8IA7 - chains B and E of the 6 polymer chains in the assembly; structure by electron microscopy, 3.10 A resolution.

[Chain B]
Name: Guanine nucleotide-binding protein G(I)/G(S)/G(T) subunit beta-1
Source organism: Homo sapiens
UniProtKB: P62873 (GBB1_HUMAN); residue numbers follow UniProt; this construct covers 2-340
Chain sequence (345 residues; numbered -4 to 340; the number before each row is that of its first residue; numbers below 1 keep their minus sign (Met-4 is residue -4)):
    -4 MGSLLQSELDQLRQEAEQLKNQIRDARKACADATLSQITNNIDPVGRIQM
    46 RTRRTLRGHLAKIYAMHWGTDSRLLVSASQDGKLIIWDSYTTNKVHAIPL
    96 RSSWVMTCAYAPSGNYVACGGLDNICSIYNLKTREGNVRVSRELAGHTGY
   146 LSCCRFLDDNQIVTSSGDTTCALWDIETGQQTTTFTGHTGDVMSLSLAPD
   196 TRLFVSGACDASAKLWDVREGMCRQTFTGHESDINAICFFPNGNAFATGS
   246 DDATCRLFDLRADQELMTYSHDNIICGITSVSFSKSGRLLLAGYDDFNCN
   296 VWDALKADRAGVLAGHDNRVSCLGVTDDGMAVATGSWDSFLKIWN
Unresolved in the structure: -4 to 2
Sequence notes: initiating methionine (-4); expression tag (-3 to 1)
Curated features (UniProtKB/Swiss-Prot):
  - modified residue: Ser2 (N-acetylserine), His266 (Phosphohistidine)
  - natural variant: Leu30 (L30F: In MRD42; uncertain significance), Arg52 (R52G: In MRD42), Gly64 (G64V: In MRD42), Asp76 (D76E: In MRD42; D76G: In MRD42), Gly77 (G77S: In MRD42), Lys78 (K78R: In MRD42), Ile80 (I80N: In MRD42; I80T: In MRD42), His91 (H91R: In MRD42; uncertain significance), Ala92 (A92T: In MRD42), Pro94 (P94S: In MRD42), Leu95 (L95P: In MRD42), Arg96 (R96L: In MRD42), 5 further natural variant entries in UniProt

[Chain E]
Name: scfv16
Source organism: Mus musculus
Notes: antibody fragment or engineered binder
Chain sequence (269 residues; row label = number of the first residue in the row; note: 3 numbers in that range are skipped by the numbering (no residue carries them; nothing is unmodelled there); a row labelled like 120A-120O holds insertion residues (120A, then the next letters in order)):
     1 DVQLVESGGGLVQPGGSRKLSCSASGFAFSSFGMHWVRQAPEKGLEWVAY
    51 ISSGSGTIYYADTVKGRFTISRDDPKNTLFLQMTSLRSEDTAMYYCVRSI
   101 YYYGSSPFDFWGQGTTLTVS
120A-120O SGGGGSGGGGSGGGG
   124 SDIVMTQATSSVPVTPGESVSISCRSSKSLLHSNGNTYLYWFLQRPGQSP
   174 QLLIYRMSNLASGVPDRFSGSGSGTAFTLTISRLEAEDVGVYYCMQHLEY
   224 PLTFGAGTKLELKGSLEVLFQGPAAAHHHHHHHH
Unresolved in the structure: 1, 120A-120O, 236-257
Disulfide bonds: Cys147-Cys217

[Chain B / chain E interface]
Residue-residue contacts (10; chain B residue first):
  Asp66(B) with Tyr103(E)
  Arg68(B) with Tyr103(E)
  Leu69(B) with Tyr103(E), hydrophobic
  Val90(B) with Tyr102(E), hydrophobic
  Arg129(B) with Arg98(E); Phe110(E)
  Glu130(B) with Gly26(E); Phe27(E); Ala28(E), hydrogen bond (backbone-backbone)
  Gly131(B) with Phe32(E)
Interface residues without a listed pair, chain B (10 interface residues in all): Asp83, His91, Lys127
Interface residues without a listed pair, chain E (11 interface residues in all): Val2, Gly104, Asp109

[In short]
10 residues of chain B and 11 residues of chain E are in contact; the contacts include 1 hydrogen bond. Its
one hydrogen bond, Glu130(B)-Ala28(E), is backbone to backbone.
Chain B is Guanine nucleotide-binding protein G(I)/G(S)/G(T) subunit beta-1 (Homo sapiens) and chain E is
scfv16 (Mus musculus); the structure, Structural insights into human brain gut peptide cholecystokinin
receptors, was determined by electron microscopy, deposited together with 7XOU, 7XOV and 7XOW.
